PDB entry 9EUH | electron microscopy, 4.40 A resolution (low resolution: residue-level contacts below are approximate; hydrogen-bond / salt-bridge calls are withheld) | chains M and I of the 15 polymer chains in the assembly

[Chain M]
Molecule: Putative baseplate component
Organism: Staphylococcus phage 812
UniProt: A0A0U1X2L4 (A0A0U1X2L4_9CAUD); residue numbers follow UniProt; this construct covers 1-263
Sequence (263 residues; numbered 1 to 263; the number before each row is that of its first residue):
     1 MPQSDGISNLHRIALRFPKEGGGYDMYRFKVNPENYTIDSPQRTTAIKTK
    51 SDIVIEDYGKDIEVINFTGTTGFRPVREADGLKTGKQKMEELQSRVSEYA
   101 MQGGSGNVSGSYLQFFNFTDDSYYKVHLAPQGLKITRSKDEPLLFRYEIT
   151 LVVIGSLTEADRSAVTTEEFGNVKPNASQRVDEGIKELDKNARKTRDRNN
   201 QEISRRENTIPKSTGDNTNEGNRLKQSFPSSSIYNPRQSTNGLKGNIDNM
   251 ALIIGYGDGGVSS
Unresolved in the structure: 1, 210-232, 263

[Chain I]
Molecule: Baseplate component
Organism: Staphylococcus phage 812
UniProt: A0A0U1WF63 (A0A0U1WF63_9CAUD); residue numbers follow UniProt; this construct covers 1-348
Sequence (348 residues; each row starts with the number of its first residue):
     1 MKTRKLTNILSKLIDKTMAGTSKITDFTPGSASRSLLEAVSLEIEQFYIL
    51 TKENIDWGIQEGIIEAFDFQKRQSKRAYGDVTIQFYQPLDMRMYIPAGTT
   101 FTSTRQEYPQQFETLVDYYAEPDSTEIVVEVYCKETGVAGNVPEGTINTI
   151 ASGSSLIRSVNNEYSFNTGTKEESQEDFKRRFHSFVESRGRATNKSVRYG
   201 ALQIPDVEGVYVYEETGHITVFAHDRNGNLSDTLKEDIIDALQDYRPSGI
   251 MLDVTGVEKEEVNVSATVTISNKSRIGDTLQKHIESVIRSYLNNLKTSDD
   301 LIITDLIQAIMNIDDVLIYDVSFDNLDENIIVPPQGIIRAGEIKVELK
Unresolved in the structure: 1

[Chain M / chain I interface]
Residue-residue contacts (27; chain M residue first):
  T166(M) - P29(I)
  E168(M) - T28(I)
  E169(M) - P29(I)
  E169(M) - R34(I)
  F170(M) - D26(I)
  G171(M) - M18(I)
  G171(M) - T25(I)
  G171(M) - F27(I)
  N172(M) - S11(I)
  N172(M) - I14(I)
  N172(M) - D15(I)
  N172(M) - M18(I)
  K174(M) - S11(I)
  N176(M) - N8(I)
  N176(M) - S11(I)
  N176(M) - K12(I)
  N176(M) - D15(I)
  Q179(M) - T7(I)
  Q179(M) - N8(I)
  Y234(M) - D15(I)
  Y234(M) - M18(I)
  N235(M) - M18(I)
  P236(M) - M18(I)
  R237(M) - M18(I)
  R237(M) - A19(I)
  R237(M) - T21(I)
  R237(M) - S22(I)
Also at the interface, not in a pair above, chain M (15 interface residues in all): T167, R180
Also at the interface, not in a pair above, chain I (17 interface residues in all): G20

[In short]
The interface between chain M and chain I involves 15 residues on one side and 17 on the other.
Chain M is Putative baseplate component and chain I is Baseplate component, both from Staphylococcus phage
812; the structure, Cryo-EM structure of Staphylococcus aureus bacteriophage phi812 baseplate in the
pre-contraction state - core, and wedge ..., was determined by electron microscopy.
